7POK - chains B and C of the 4 polymer chains in the assembly; structure by X-ray diffraction, 1.80 A resolution.

[Chain B (and C)]
Name: LD15650p
From: Drosophila melanogaster
Notes: chain C of this document is another copy of the same molecule, construct and numbering; everything in this record applies to it too
UniProtKB: Q95RQ8 (Q95RQ8_DROME); numbering as in UniProt (aligned over 1-109)
Amino-acid sequence (119 residues; each row starts with the number of its first residue; numbers below 1 keep their minus sign (Ser-6 is residue -6)):
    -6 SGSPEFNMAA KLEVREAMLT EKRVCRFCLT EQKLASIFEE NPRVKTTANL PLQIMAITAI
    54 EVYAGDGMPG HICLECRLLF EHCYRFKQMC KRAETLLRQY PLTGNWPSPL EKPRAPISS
Disordered / not traced: -6 to 10, 34-39, 110-112 (chain C: -6 to 13, 33-40, 112)
Construct notes: expression tag (-6 to 0, 110-112)
Metal / ion sites: Zn2+: Cys18, Cys21, Cys66, Cys69

[How chain B and chain C interact]
Pairs across the interface (70):
  Thr13(B) with Leu90(C)
  Lys15(B) with Trp99(C)
  Val17(B) with Trp99(C), hydrophobic
  Arg19(B) with Ala86(C); Leu90(C)
  Phe20(B) with Met82(C); Cys83(C), hydrophobic; Ala86(C); Leu103(C)
  Cys21(B) with Met82(C), hydrophobic; Pro102(C); Leu103(C), hydrogen bond (backbone-backbone); Lys105(C)
  Leu22(B) with Ala86(C), hydrophobic; Leu90(C), hydrophobic; Pro100(C), hydrophobic; Ser101(C); Pro102(C); Leu103(C), hydrophobic
  Ala49(B) with Ile50(C)
  Ile50(B) with Lys80(C)
  Thr51(B) with Cys83(C)
  Ile53(B) with Cys83(C), hydrophobic; Glu87(C)
  Met61(B) with Glu87(C); Leu90(C), hydrophobic; Arg91(C)
  Pro62(B) with Leu90(C), hydrophobic
  Cys66(B) with Lys105(C)
  Glu68(B) with Lys105(C), salt bridge
  Cys69(B) with Phe79(C)
  Leu72(B) with His75(C); Phe79(C), hydrophobic
  Phe73(B) with Phe79(C), hydrophobic; Cys83(C), hydrophobic
  His75(B) with Leu72(C)
  Cys76(B) with Cys76(C), disulfide; Phe79(C), hydrophobic
  Phe79(B) with Cys69(C); Leu72(C), hydrophobic; Phe73(C), hydrophobic; Cys76(C), hydrophobic
  Lys80(B) with Thr51(C)
  Met82(B) with Phe20(C); Cys21(C), hydrophobic; Cys69(C), hydrophobic
  Cys83(B) with Phe20(C), hydrophobic; Thr51(C); Phe73(C), hydrophobic
  Ala86(B) with Arg19(C); Phe20(C)
  Glu87(B) with Ile53(C)
  Leu90(B) with Arg19(C); Leu22(C), hydrophobic; Met61(C), hydrophobic; Pro62(C)
  Arg91(B) with Met61(C)
  Trp99(B) with Glu14(C); Val17(C), hydrophobic
  Pro100(B) with Leu22(C), hydrophobic
  Ser101(B) with Leu22(C)
  Pro102(B) with Cys21(C); Leu22(C); Glu24(C)
  Leu103(B) with Cys21(C), hydrogen bond (backbone-backbone); Leu22(C), hydrophobic
  Lys105(B) with Cys21(C); Cys66(C); Glu68(C), salt bridge
  Pro106(B) with Leu72(C)
Other interface residues (no listed pair), chain B (40 interface residues in all): Leu12, Thr23, Lys84, Leu89, Ala108
Other interface residues (no listed pair), chain C (39 interface residues in all): Thr23, Ala49, Leu89, Tyr93, Pro94, Ala108
Disulfides between the chains: Cys76(B)-Cys76(C)

[Overview]
40 residues of chain B and 39 residues of chain C are in contact, with 1 disulfide bond, 2 hydrogen bonds and
2 salt bridges. Among the polar pairs are Glu68(B)-Lys105(C) and Cys21(B)-Leu103(C). Cys18(B), Cys21(B),
Cys66(B) and Cys69(B) coordinate Zn2+.
Both chains are LD15650p (Drosophila melanogaster). Entry 7POK (Crystal structure of ZAD-domain of Pita
protein from D.melanogaster) was determined by X-ray diffraction together with 7PO9 and 7POH from the same
study.
